PDB entry 8ES8 | electron microscopy, 2.65 A resolution | chains D and E of the 11 polymer chains in the assembly

[Chain D]
Name: T-cell surface glycoprotein CD3 delta chain
Source organism: Homo sapiens
UniProtKB: P04234 (CD3D_HUMAN); numbering as in UniProt (aligned over 1-171)
Chain sequence (174 residues; numbered 1 to 174; the number before each row is that of its first residue):
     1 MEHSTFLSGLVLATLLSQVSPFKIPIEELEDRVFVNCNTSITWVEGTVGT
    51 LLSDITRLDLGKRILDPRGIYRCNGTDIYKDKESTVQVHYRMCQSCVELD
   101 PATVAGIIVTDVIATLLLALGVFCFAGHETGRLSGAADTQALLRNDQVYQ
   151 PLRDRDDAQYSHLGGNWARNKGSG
Not modelled in the structure: 1-21, 128-174
Differences from the reference sequence: expression tag (172-174)
Disulfide bonds: Cys37-Cys73, Cys93-Cys96
Covalently attached groups: N-acetylglucosamine (NAG) linked to Asn38, Asn74
Swiss-Prot annotation at these positions:
  - modified residue (Phosphotyrosine): Tyr149, Tyr160
  - glycosylation (N-linked (GlcNAc...) asparagine): Asn38, Asn74

[Chain E]
Name: T-cell surface glycoprotein CD3 epsilon chain
Source organism: Homo sapiens
UniProtKB: P07766 (CD3E_HUMAN); residues 2-207 here = UniProt positions 2-207
Chain sequence (211 residues; numbered 0 to 210; the number before each row is that of its first residue; numbering starts at 0):
     0 MGQSGTHWRVLGLCLLSVGVWGQDGNEEMGGITQTPYKVSISGTTVILTC
    50 PQYPGSEILWQHNDKNIGGDEDDKNIGSDEDHLSLKEFSELEQSGYYVCY
   100 PRGSKPEDANFYLYLRARVCENCMEMDVMSVATIVIVDICITGGLLLLVY
   150 YWSKNRKAKAKPVTRGAGAGGRQRGQNKERPPPVPNPDYEPIRKGQRDLY
   200 SGLNQRRIGSG
Not modelled in the structure: 0-32, 156-210
Differences from the reference sequence: expression tag (0-1, 208-210)
Disulfide bonds: Cys49-Cys98, Cys119-Cys122

[Chain D / chain E interface]
Contacting residue pairs - 54 pairs, chain D then chain E:
  Phe22(D) - Tyr111(E)
  Lys23(D) - Tyr95(E)
  Ile24(D) - Tyr95(E)  hydrogen bond (backbone-side chain)
  Pro25(D) - Tyr95(E)
  Ile26(D) - Tyr95(E)  hydrogen bond (backbone-side chain)
  Glu28(D) - Arg115(E)  salt bridge
  Ile70(D) - Pro35(E)  hydrophobic
  Glu83(D) - Asn109(E)
  Ser84(D) - Asn109(E)
  Thr85(D) - Asn109(E)  hydrogen bond (backbone-backbone)
  Thr85(D) - Phe110(E)
  Thr85(D) - Tyr111(E)  hydrogen bond (backbone-backbone)
  Val86(D) - Tyr111(E)
  Gln87(D) - Pro35(E)
  Gln87(D) - Tyr36(E)  hydrogen bond (side chain-backbone)
  Gln87(D) - Phe110(E)
  Gln87(D) - Tyr111(E)  hydrogen bond (backbone-backbone)
  Gln87(D) - Leu112(E)
  Gln87(D) - Tyr113(E)  hydrogen bond (backbone-backbone)
  Val88(D) - Tyr113(E)
  His89(D) - Tyr113(E)  hydrogen bond (backbone-backbone)
  His89(D) - Leu114(E)
  His89(D) - Arg115(E)  hydrogen bond (backbone-backbone)
  Tyr90(D) - Tyr113(E)
  Tyr90(D) - Arg115(E)
  Arg91(D) - Ile40(E)
  Arg91(D) - Arg115(E)  hydrogen bond (backbone-backbone)
  Arg91(D) - Ala116(E)
  Arg91(D) - Arg117(E)  hydrogen bond (side chain-backbone)
  Arg91(D) - Val118(E)
  Arg91(D) - Glu124(E)  salt bridge
  Met92(D) - Glu89(E)
  Met92(D) - Arg117(E)
  Cys93(D) - Arg117(E)  hydrogen bond (side chain-backbone)
  Ser95(D) - Met125(E)
  Cys96(D) - Met123(E)
  Cys96(D) - Glu124(E)
  Val97(D) - Asn121(E)
  Val97(D) - Cys122(E)
  Val97(D) - Met123(E)
  Glu98(D) - Cys119(E)  hydrogen bond
  Glu98(D) - Glu120(E)
  Glu98(D) - Cys122(E)  hydrogen bond
  Leu99(D) - Asn121(E)
  Leu99(D) - Met123(E)  hydrophobic
  Asp100(D) - Asn121(E)
  Asp111(D) - Asp137(E)
  Thr115(D) - Thr141(E)
  Leu118(D) - Leu145(E)  hydrophobic
  Val122(D) - Leu145(E)  hydrophobic
  Val122(D) - Val148(E)  hydrophobic
  Phe123(D) - Trp151(E)  hydrophobic
  Phe123(D) - Ser152(E)
  Ala126(D) - Ser152(E)
Interface residues without a listed pair, chain D (32 interface residues in all): Pro101, Ala119
Interface residues without a listed pair, chain E (30 interface residues in all): Val38, Tyr149

[Summary]
32 residues of chain D face 30 of chain E across their interface, with 14 hydrogen bonds and 2 salt bridges.
Among the polar pairs are Glu28(D)-Arg115(E), Arg91(D)-Glu124(E) and Ile24(D)-Tyr95(E).
Here chain D is T-cell surface glycoprotein CD3 delta chain and chain E is T-cell surface glycoprotein CD3
epsilon chain, both from Homo sapiens. Entry 8ES8 (CryoEM structure of PN45545 TCR-CD3 in complex with HLA-A2
MAGEA4 (230-239)) was determined by electron microscopy, deposited together with 8ES7, 8ES9, 8ESA and 8ESB.
